9PFG - chains G and J of the 10 polymer chains in the assembly; structure by electron microscopy, 3.58 A resolution.

[Chain G]
Name: Alpha-soluble NSF attachment protein
Source organism: Rattus norvegicus
UniProtKB: P54921 (SNAA_RAT); residue numbers follow UniProt; this construct covers 1-295
Sequence (296 residues; row label = number of the first residue in the row; numbering starts at 0):
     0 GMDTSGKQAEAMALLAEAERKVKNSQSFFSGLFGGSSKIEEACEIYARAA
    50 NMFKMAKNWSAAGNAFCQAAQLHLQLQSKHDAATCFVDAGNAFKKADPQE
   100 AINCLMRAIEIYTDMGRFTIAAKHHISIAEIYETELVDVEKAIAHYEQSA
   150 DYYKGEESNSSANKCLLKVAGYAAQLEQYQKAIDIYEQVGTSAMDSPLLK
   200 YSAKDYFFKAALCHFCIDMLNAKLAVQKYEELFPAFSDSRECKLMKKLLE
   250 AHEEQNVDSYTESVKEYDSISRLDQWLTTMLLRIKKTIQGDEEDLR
Not modelled in the structure: 25-33, 290-295
Construct notes: expression tag (0)

[Chain J]
Name: Vesicle-fusing ATPase
Source organism: Cricetulus griseus
Notes: EC 3.6.4.6
UniProtKB: P18708 (NSF_CRIGR); numbering as in UniProt (aligned over 1-744)
Sequence (747 residues; each row starts with the number of its first residue; numbers below 1 keep their minus sign (Gly-2 is residue -2)):
    -2 GAHMAGRSMQAARCPTDELSLSNCAVVSEKDYQSGQHVIVRTSPNHKYIF
    48 TLRTHPSVVPGSVAFSLPQRKWAGLSIGQEIEVALYSFDKAKQCIGTMTI
    98 EIDFLQKKNIDSNPYDTDKMAAEFIQQFNNQAFSVGQQLVFSFNDKLFGL
   148 LVKDIEAMDPSILKGEPASGKRQKIEVGLVVGNSQVAFEKAENSSLNLIG
   198 KAKTKENRQSIINPDWNFEKMGIGGLDKEFSDIFRRAFASRVFPPEIVEQ
   248 MGCKHVKGILLYGPPGCGKTLLARQIGKMLNAREPKVVNGPEILNKYVGE
   298 SEANIRKLFADAEEEQRRLGANSGLHIIIFDEIDAICKQRGSMAGSTGVH
   348 DTVVNQLLSKIDGVEQLNNILVIGMTNRPDLIDEALLRPGRLEVKMEIGL
   398 PDEKGRLQILHIHTARMRGHQLLSADVDIKELAVETKNFSGAELEGLVRA
   448 AQSTAMNRHIKASTKVEVDMEKAESLQVTRGDFLASLENDIKPAFGTNQE
   498 DYASYIMNGIIKWGDPVTRVLDDGELLVQQTKNSDRTPLVSVLLEGPPHS
   548 GKTALAAKIAEESNFPFIKICSPDKMIGFSETAKCQAMKKIFDDAYKSQL
   598 SCVVVDDIERLLDYVPIGPRFSNLVLQALLVLLKKAPPQGRKLLIIGTTS
   648 RKDVLQEMEMLNAFSTTIHVPNIATGEQLLEALELLGNFKDKERTTIAQQ
   698 VKGKKVWIGIKKLLMLIEMSLQMDPEYRVRKFLALLREEGASPLDFD
Not modelled in the structure: -2 to 0, 155-170, 202-744
Construct notes: expression tag (-2 to 0)
Swiss-Prot annotation at these positions:
  - binding site (ATP): Asn505 to Trp510, Pro545 to Leu552
  - binding site (Mg(2+)): Thr550
  - modified residue: Lys105 (N6-acetyllysine), Ser207 (Phosphoserine), Tyr259 (Phosphotyrosine), Ser569 (Phosphoserine)
Reported in the primary citation:
  - mutagenesis - I209N: decreased catalytic activity on ternary SNARE complexes (citing earlier work)
  - mutagenesis - I209N: unchanged catalytic activity on binary SNARE complexes (citing earlier work)
  - post-translational modification sites: Ser207 (citing earlier work)

[Interface between chain G and chain J]
Residue-residue contacts (10):
  Ile216(G) with Ile74(J), hydrophobic
  Asp217(G) with Arg10(J), salt bridge; Ile74(J)
  Leu219(G) with Arg67(J); Lys68(J); Leu72(J)
  Asn220(G) with Ser73(J); Ile74(J)
  Leu223(G) with Leu72(J); Ser73(J)

[In short]
5 residues of chain G and 6 residues of chain J are in contact; the contacts include 1 salt bridge. Its one
salt-bridged contact is Asp217(G)-Arg10(J). UniProt lists 14 ATP-binding residues and Mg2+-binding residue
Thr550(J) on chain J. From the paper: I209N of chain J reduces catalytic activity on ternary SNARE complexes;
a modification site at Ser207(J).
Here chain G is Alpha-soluble NSF attachment protein (Rattus norvegicus) and chain J is Vesicle-fusing ATPase
(Cricetulus griseus). Entry 9PFG (Min22bin20S complex (NSF-alphaSNAP-2:2 syntaxin-1a H3:SNAP-25 SN1), 4:2:2
alphaSNAP-syntaxin-1a H3-SNAP-25 SN1 subcomplex local refinement, non-hydrolyzing, class 28) was determined by
electron microscopy, deposited together with 9OJR, 9OJU, 9OJZ, 9OK3, 9OK5, 9OKC and 17 further entries.
